9NBB - chains B and F of the 6 polymer chains in the assembly; structure by electron microscopy, 5.90 A resolution (low resolution: residue-level contacts below are approximate; hydrogen-bond / salt-bridge calls are withheld).

[Chain B]
Name: AUGMIN subunit 2
Organism: Arabidopsis thaliana
UniProtKB: O48767 (AUG2_ARATH); numbering as in UniProt (aligned over 1-296)
Sequence (296 residues; row label = number of the first residue in the row):
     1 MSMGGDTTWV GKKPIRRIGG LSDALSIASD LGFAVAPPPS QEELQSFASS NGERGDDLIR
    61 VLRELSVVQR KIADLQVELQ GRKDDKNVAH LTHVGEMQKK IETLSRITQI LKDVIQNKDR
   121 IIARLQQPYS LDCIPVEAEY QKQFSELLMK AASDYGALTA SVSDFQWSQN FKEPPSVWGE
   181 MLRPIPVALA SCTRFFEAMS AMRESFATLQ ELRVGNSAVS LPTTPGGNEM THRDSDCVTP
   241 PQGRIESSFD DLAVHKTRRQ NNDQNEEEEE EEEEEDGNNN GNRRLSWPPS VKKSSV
Disordered / not traced: 1-25, 161-296

[Chain F]
Name: AUGMIN subunit 6
Organism: Arabidopsis thaliana
UniProtKB: Q94BP7 (AUG6_ARATH); residue numbers follow UniProt; this construct covers 1-387
Sequence (387 residues; numbered 1 to 387; the number before each row is that of its first residue):
     1 MTMDREKERE LELESAMYTN CLLLGLDPNV IGLGASNGTP RVGLFRHSNP KLGEQLLYFI
    61 LSSLRGPAQS SKDFDKVWPI FDSAQSRDFR KVVQAIISEL ESQGALPRSN SRVSSLATCC
   121 GPRFVELLWQ LSLHALREVH RRTFPADVAS NPLPSSLTDV SFSHAATLLP VTKARIVLER
   181 RRFLKNAETA VQRQAMWSNL AHEMTAEFRG LCAEEAYLQQ ELEKLNDLRN KVKQEGEVWD
   241 DLVSSSSQNS HLVSKATRLW DSIMARKGQH EVLASGPIED LIAHREHRYR ISGSALLAAM
   301 DQSSQVPRAE LLSAHSDDSA SLADDKELSD GSYTNMHDHS LVDSFETASS QASDETLSRV
   361 DDRGGKINQT VDVAEVIRRW THALQRI
Disordered / not traced: 329-387

[How chain B and chain F interact]
Contacting residue pairs (42; chain B residue first):
  A36(B) with L184(F)
  P39(B) with L184(F); K185(F)
  S40(B) with L184(F)
  E43(B) with K185(F); E188(F)
  L44(B) with E188(F)
  F47(B) with K185(F); E188(F)
  A48(B) with E188(F)
  G52(B) with Q192(F)
  G55(B) with M196(F)
  D56(B) with M196(F)
  Q80(B) with D240(F); D241(F)
  G81(B) with D240(F)
  K83(B) with S246(F)
  D84(B) with D240(F); S246(F); N249(F)
  V88(B) with S250(F); V253(F)
  T92(B) with T257(F)
  H93(B) with V253(F); T257(F)
  E96(B) with W260(F); D261(F); M264(F)
  K99(B) with M264(F); K267(F); G268(F)
  K100(B) with W260(F); M264(F)
  E102(B) with E271(F)
  T103(B) with K267(F)
  I107(B) with K267(F)
  I134(B) with S292(F)
  Q141(B) with L297(F); D301(F)
  K142(B) with D301(F)
  F144(B) with L311(F)
  S145(B) with S304(F)
Also at the interface, not in a pair above, chain B (34 interface residues in all): I59, L131, P135, A138, L148, M149
Also at the interface, not in a pair above, chain F (34 interface residues in all): R181, W197, L200, A256, A265, R288, G293, L296, S303, P307, R308

[Overview]
The chain B/chain F interface involves 34 residues from each chain.
Here chain B is AUGMIN subunit 2 and chain F is AUGMIN subunit 6, both from Arabidopsis thaliana. Entry 9NBB
(Augmin/V junction(closed)) was determined by electron microscopy, deposited together with 9NA8, 9NA9, 9NBA
and 9NBD.
